8ZDL - chains A and l of the 42 polymer chains in the assembly; structure by electron microscopy, 3.78 A resolution.

== Chain A ==
Name: Protal Protein (gp5)
Organism: Mycolicibacterium smegmatis MC2 155
Sequence (545 residues; row label = number of the first residue in the row):
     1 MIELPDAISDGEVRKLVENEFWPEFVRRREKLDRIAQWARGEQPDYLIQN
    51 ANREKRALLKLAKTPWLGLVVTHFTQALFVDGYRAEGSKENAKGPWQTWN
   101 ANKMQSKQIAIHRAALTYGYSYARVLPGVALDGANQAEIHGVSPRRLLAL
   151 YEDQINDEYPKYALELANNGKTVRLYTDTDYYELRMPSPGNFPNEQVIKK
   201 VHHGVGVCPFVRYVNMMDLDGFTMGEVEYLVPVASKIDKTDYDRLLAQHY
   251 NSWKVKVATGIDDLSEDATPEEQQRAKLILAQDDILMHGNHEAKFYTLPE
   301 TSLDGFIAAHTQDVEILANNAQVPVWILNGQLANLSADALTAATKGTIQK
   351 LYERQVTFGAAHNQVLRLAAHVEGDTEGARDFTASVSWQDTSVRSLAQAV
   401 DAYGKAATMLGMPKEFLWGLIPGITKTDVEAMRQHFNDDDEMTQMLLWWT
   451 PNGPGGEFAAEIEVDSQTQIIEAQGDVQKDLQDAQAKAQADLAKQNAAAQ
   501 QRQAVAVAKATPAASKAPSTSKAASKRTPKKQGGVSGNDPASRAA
Disordered / not traced: 1, 508-545
From the paper describing this entry:
  - conformationally variable residues (order/disorder transition): Ala508 to Ala545

== Chain l ==
Name: Adaptor Protein (gp9)
Organism: Mycolicibacterium smegmatis MC2 155
Sequence (154 residues; row label = number of the first residue in the row):
     1 MAGLATIDELQTLMSTVFEDDALEQAQLVLDIVSSWARVVSGQMWPDAPA
    51 NVPDDVRAVVLQASRRELKNPDRVISRQMGPFNVQYSQPPDGFFYPAELA
   101 ILKRFKRSGGLMTVSTSRGEEGRPWAGKTAYIRYGDGLFPFCSEDEGYGD
   151 VVPW
Disordered / not traced: 1, 139-154

== Interface between chain A and chain l ==
Residue-residue contacts (23):
  Lys31(A) with Thr129(l)
  Arg34(A) with Gly127(l); Thr129(l); Ala130(l)
  Trp38(A) with Gly127(l)
  Pro44(A) with Ala126(l)
  Tyr46(A) with Arg123(l), hydrogen bond (backbone-backbone); Ala126(l), hydrogen bond (side chain-backbone)
  Leu47(A) with Glu120(l); Gly122(l); Arg123(l)
  Ile48(A) with Glu120(l), hydrogen bond (backbone-side chain); Arg123(l), hydrogen bond (backbone-side chain)
  Gln49(A) with Gly119(l), hydrogen bond (side chain-backbone); Glu120(l)
  Tyr120(A) with Tyr134(l), hydrogen bond
  Phe222(A) with Tyr131(l); Tyr134(l)
  Thr223(A) with Tyr134(l)
  Glu228(A) with Tyr131(l)
  Tyr242(A) with Arg118(l)
  Asp243(A) with Arg118(l), salt bridge
  Leu246(A) with Arg118(l)
Interface residues without a listed pair, chain A (19 interface residues in all): Arg28, Lys55, Asp220, Lys239
Interface residues without a listed pair, chain l (13 interface residues in all): Ile132, Gly135

== In short ==
19 residues of chain A face 13 of chain l across their interface; the contacts include 6 hydrogen bonds and 1
salt bridge. Among the polar pairs are Asp243(A)-Arg118(l), Tyr46(A)-Ala126(l) and Ile48(A)-Glu120(l). From
the paper: conformational variability at Ala508(A).
Here chain A is Protal Protein (gp5) and chain l is Adaptor Protein (gp9), both from Mycolicibacterium
smegmatis MC2 155. Entry 8ZDL (Cryo-EM structure of Mycobacteriophage Douge genome-free connector (gp5, gp9,
gp10, gp12 and gp13)) was determined by electron microscopy, deposited together with 8ZDJ, 8ZDK, 8ZDO and
8ZDQ.
